Entry 5WC7 (X-ray diffraction, 1.43 A resolution); this record covers chain A.

== Chain A ==
Protein: Peptidyl-prolyl cis-trans isomerase A
From: Homo sapiens
Notes: EC 5.2.1.8
UniProtKB: P62937 (PPIA_HUMAN); residue numbers follow UniProt; this construct covers 1-165
Amino-acid sequence (165 residues; numbered 1 to 165; the number before each row is that of its first residue):
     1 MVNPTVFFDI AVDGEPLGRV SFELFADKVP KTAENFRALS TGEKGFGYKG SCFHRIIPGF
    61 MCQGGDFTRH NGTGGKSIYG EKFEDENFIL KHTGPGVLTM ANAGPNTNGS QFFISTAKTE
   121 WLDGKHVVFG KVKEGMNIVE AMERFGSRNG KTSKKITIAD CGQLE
Sequence notes: engineered mutation V97 (Ile in P62937), T99 (Ser in P62937), S115 (Cys in P62937)
UniProt features mapped onto this chain:
  - modified residue: M1 (N-acetylmethionine), V2 (N-acetylvaline), K28 (N6-acetyllysine), K44 (N6-acetyllysine), K76 (N6-acetyllysine), S77 (Phosphoserine), K82 (N6-acetyllysine), T93 (Phosphothreonine), K125 (N6-acetyllysine), K131 (N6-acetyllysine), K133 (N6-acetyllysine)
  - glycosylation: N108 (N-linked (GlcNAc...) asparagine)
  - cross-link (Glycyl lysine isopeptide (Lys-Gly)): K28 (interchain with G-Cter in SUMO2), K82 (interchain with G-Cter in SUMO2)
  - mutagenesis: R55 (R55A: Loss of peptidyl-prolyl cis-trans isomerase activity. No loss of its interaction with BSG/CD147 or its ability to induce leukocyte chemotaxis. No effect on its interaction with MAP3K5/ASK1 ...), F60 (F60A: Loss of ability to stimulate MAPK/ERK phosphorylation), R69 (R69A: No effect on peptidyl-prolyl cis-trans isomerase activity. Reduced interaction with BSG/CD147 and ability to induce leukocyte chemotaxis), H70 (H70A: No effect on peptidyl-prolyl cis-trans isomerase activity. Reduced interaction with BSG/CD147 and ability to induce leukocyte chemotaxis), T107 (T107A: No effect on peptidyl-prolyl cis-trans isomerase activity. Reduced interaction with BSG/CD147 and ability to induce leukocyte chemotaxis), F113 (F113A: Reduced ability to stimulate MAPK/ERK phosphorylation), W121 (W121A: 200-fold decrease of sensitivity to CsA. Reduced ability to stimulate MAPK/ERK phosphorylation; W121E: Loss of peptidyl-prolyl cis-trans isomerase activity ...), K125 (K125Q: Acetylation-mimetic mutant; no effect on its interaction with TARDBP; K125R: Loss of acetylation and interaction with TARDBP), H126 (H126A: Loss of peptidyl-prolyl cis-trans isomerase activity and interaction with HCV NS5A. Loss of ability to stimulate MAPK/ERK phosphorylation)
What the authors report for this chain:
  - mutagenesis - S99T (300-fold): decreased catalytic activity (citing earlier work)
  - mutagenesis - C115S: decreased catalytic activity
  - mutagenesis - I97V/S99T/C115S (5-fold), S99T/C115S (3-fold), C115S: increased catalytic activity
  - conformationally variable residues (side-chain flip): T99, F113
  - contacts within the chain: V97-T99, T99-F113
  - catalytic residues: R55 (citing earlier work)

== Overview ==
From UniProt: 9 mutagenesis sites. The paper reports the catalytic residue R55; I97V/S99T/C115S, S99T/C115S
and C115S increase catalytic activity.
Chain A is Peptidyl-prolyl cis-trans isomerase A (Homo sapiens); the structure, CypA Mutant - I97V S99T C115S,
was determined by X-ray diffraction (same publication as 6BTA).
